7UN8 - chains A and E of the 6 polymer chains in the assembly; structure by electron microscopy, 3.30 A resolution.

# Chain A (and E)
Name: CD-NTase-associated protein 12
Organism: Sphingobacterium faecium
Notes: EC 3.2.2.5; chain E of this document is another copy of the same molecule, construct and numbering; everything in this record applies to it too
Reference sequence: A0A2T5Y4G4 (CAP12_SPHFK); residues 2-323 here = UniProt positions 2-323
Sequence (331 residues; each row starts with the number of its first residue; numbers below 1 keep their minus sign (Met-7 is residue -7)):
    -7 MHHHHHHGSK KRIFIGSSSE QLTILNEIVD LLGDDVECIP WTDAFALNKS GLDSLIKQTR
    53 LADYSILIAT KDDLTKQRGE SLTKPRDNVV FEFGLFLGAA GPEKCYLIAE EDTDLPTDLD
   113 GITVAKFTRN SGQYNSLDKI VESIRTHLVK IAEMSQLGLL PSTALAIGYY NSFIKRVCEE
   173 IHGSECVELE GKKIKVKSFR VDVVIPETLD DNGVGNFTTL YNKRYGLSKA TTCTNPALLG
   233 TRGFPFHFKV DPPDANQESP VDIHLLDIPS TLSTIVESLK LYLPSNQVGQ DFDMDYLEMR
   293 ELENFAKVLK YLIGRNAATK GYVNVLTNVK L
Disordered / not traced: -7 to 1, 70-72, 119-129, 242-251, 323 (chain E: -7 to 1, 70-73, 119-129, 242-251, 323)
Differences from the reference sequence: initiating methionine (-7); expression tag (-6 to 1)
Small-molecule neighbours: c-di-GMP (C2E; 9,9'-[(2R,3R,3aS,5S,7aR,9R,10R,10aS,12S,14aR)-3,5,10,12-tetrahydroxy-5,12-dioxidooctahydro-2H,7H-difuro[3,2-d:3',2'-j][1,3,7,9,2,8]tetraoxadiphosphacyclododecine-2,9-diyl]bis(2-amino-1,9-dihydro-6H-purin-6-one)): Gly160, Tyr161, Ser164, Phe165, Arg234, Gly235, Phe236, Pro237, Phe238, Asp259, Pro261, Ser262, Thr263, Thr266
From the paper describing this entry:
  - conformationally variable residues: Arg234
  - self-association interface (contacts with another copy of this molecule); pairs are residue here / residue on that copy: Asn40-Thr115 (backbone contact), Glu95-Asn278, Glu290-Arg307, Phe83, Phe85, Leu87, Leu89, Ala101, Asp110, Ala309
  - catalytic residues: Glu84 (by similarity / conservation)
  - catalytic residues: Asp110
  - mutagenesis - A36DEL/F37DEL/N40DEL/K41DEL, D110A, V280D, E290K, R307E: abolished catalytic activity on c-di-GMP
  - mutagenesis - R52E, K142D, N208D, N278E, Q279E, D285K, A309R: decreased catalytic activity on c-di-GMP
  - mutagenesis - D110A: unchanged binding to c-di-GMP
  - binding site for c-di-GMP: Arg234

# Chain A / chain E interface
Residue-residue contacts (45; chain A residue first):
  Phe37(A) - Thr115(E)
  Ala38(A) - Thr115(E)  hydrogen bond (backbone-side chain)
  Leu39(A) - Tyr98(E)  hydrophobic
  Leu39(A) - Thr115(E)
  Leu39(A) - Ala117(E)  hydrophobic
  Leu39(A) - Ile136(E)  hydrophobic
  Leu39(A) - His139(E)
  Asn40(A) - Leu89(E)
  Asn40(A) - Pro94(E)  hydrogen bond (side chain-backbone)
  Asn40(A) - Cys97(E)  hydrogen bond (side chain-backbone)
  Asn40(A) - Tyr98(E)
  Asn40(A) - Ile114(E)
  Asn40(A) - Thr115(E)  hydrogen bond (backbone-side chain)
  Lys41(A) - Pro94(E)
  Lys41(A) - Ile114(E)
  Lys41(A) - Thr115(E)  hydrogen bond (backbone-backbone)
  Ser42(A) - Gly113(E)
  Gly43(A) - Gly113(E)  hydrogen bond (backbone-backbone)
  Asp202(A) - Asn308(E)  hydrogen bond
  Asp202(A) - Ala309(E)  hydrogen bond (side chain-backbone)
  Asp203(A) - Arg307(E)  hydrogen bond (backbone-backbone)
  Asn204(A) - Lys167(E)
  Asn204(A) - Glu171(E)
  Asn208(A) - Glu171(E)  hydrogen bond
  Asn208(A) - Asn308(E)  hydrogen bond
  Asn208(A) - Ala310(E)
  Phe209(A) - Ala309(E)  hydrophobic
  Leu212(A) - Ala309(E)  hydrophobic
  Leu212(A) - Ala310(E)
  Lys215(A) - His174(E)  hydrogen bond (side chain-backbone)
  Lys215(A) - Gly175(E)
  Gln279(A) - Glu95(E)  hydrogen bond
  Gln279(A) - Met146(E)
  Gln279(A) - Ser147(E)
  Gln279(A) - Gln148(E)
  Val280(A) - Met146(E)
  Val280(A) - Ser147(E)  hydrogen bond (backbone-backbone)
  Val280(A) - Ile159(E)  hydrophobic
  Val280(A) - Val300(E)  hydrophobic
  Gly281(A) - Met146(E)
  Gly281(A) - Tyr303(E)  hydrogen bond (backbone-side chain)
  Gln282(A) - Glu145(E)
  Gln282(A) - Met146(E)
  Gln282(A) - Tyr303(E)
  Asp283(A) - Met146(E)
Other interface residues (no listed pair), chain A (24 interface residues in all): Leu201, Arg216, Asn278, Asp287, Glu290
Other interface residues (no listed pair), chain E (31 interface residues in all): Phe85, Leu149, Thr155, Leu304, Tyr314

# Summary
24 residues of chain A face 31 of chain E across their interface, with 15 hydrogen bonds. Among the polar
pairs are Ala38(A)-Thr115(E), Asn40(A)-Pro94(E) and Asn40(A)-Cys97(E). The paper reports catalytic residues
Glu84(A) and Asp110(A); R52E, K142D and N208D of chain A, among others, reduce catalytic activity on c-di-GMP;
12 substitutions were tested in all.
Both chains are CD-NTase-associated protein 12 (Sphingobacterium faecium). Entry 7UN8 (SfSTING with c-di-GMP
single fiber) was determined by electron microscopy, deposited together with 7UN9 and 7UNA.
